Entry 5FGD (X-ray diffraction, 2.80 A resolution); this record covers chains I and Y of the 28 polymer chains in the assembly.

== Chain I ==
Molecule: Proteasome subunit beta type-3
Organism: Saccharomyces cerevisiae (strain ATCC 204508 / S288c)
Notes: EC 3.4.25.1
UniProt: P25451 (PSB3_YEAST); residues 0-204 here correspond to UniProt positions 1-205 (UniProt number = residue number + 1)
Amino-acid sequence (205 residues; row label = number of the first residue in the row; numbering starts at 0):
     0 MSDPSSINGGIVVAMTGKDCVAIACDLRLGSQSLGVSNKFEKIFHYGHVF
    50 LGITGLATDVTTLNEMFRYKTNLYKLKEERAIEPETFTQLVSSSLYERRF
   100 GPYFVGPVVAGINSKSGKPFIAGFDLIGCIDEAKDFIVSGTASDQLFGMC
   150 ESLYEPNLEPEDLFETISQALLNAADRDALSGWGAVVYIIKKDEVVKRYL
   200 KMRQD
Disordered / not traced: 0
Bound ions: Mg2+ site 1: Asp177, Ser180; Mg2+ site 2: Asp204 (shared with Ala165(Y), Asp168(Y), Ser171(Y) of chain Y)
Residues lining bound ligands: CARFILZOMIB, bound form (3BV; N-{(2S)-2-[(morpholin-4-ylacetyl)amino]-4-phenylbutanoyl}-L-leucyl-N-[(2R,3S,4S)-1,3-dihydroxy-2,6-dimethylheptan-4-yl]-L-phenylalaninamide): Ser4, Arg98, Asp124, Leu125, Ile126, Cys128
Swiss-Prot annotation at these positions:
  - modified residue: Ser30 (Phosphoserine)
  - cross-link: Lys69 (Glycyl lysine isopeptide (Lys-Gly) (interchain with G-Cter in ubiquitin))

== Chain Y ==
Molecule: Proteasome subunit beta type-5
Organism: Saccharomyces cerevisiae (strain ATCC 204508 / S288c)
Notes: EC 3.4.25.1
UniProt: P30656 (PSB5_YEAST); residues -3 to 212 here correspond to UniProt positions 72-287 (UniProt number = residue number + 75)
Amino-acid sequence (216 residues; row label = number of the first residue in the row; numbers below 1 keep their minus sign (Ile-3 is residue -3)):
    -3 IALGATTLAFRFQGGIIVAVDSRATAGNWVASQTVKKVIEINPFLLGTMA
    47 GGAADCQFWETWLGSQCRLHELREKERISVAAASKILSNLVYQYKGAGLS
    97 MGTMICGYTRKEGPTIYYVDSDGTRLKGDIFCVGSGQTFAYGVLDSNYKW
   147 DLSVEDALYLGKRSILAAAHRDAYSGGSVNLYHVTEDGWIYHGNHDVGEL
   197 FWKVKEEEGSFNNVIG
Differences from the reference sequence: engineered mutation Leu-1 (His74 in P30656), Ala1 (Thr76 in P30656)
Bound ions: Mg2+: Ala165, Asp168, Ser171 (shared with Asp204(I) of chain I)
What the authors report for this chain:
  - catalytic residues: Asp17, Lys33
  - catalytic residues: Gly47 (proposed by the authors, not directly observed)
  - mutagenesis - K33A: decreased catalytic activity
  - mutagenesis - D17N: decreased growth
  - mutagenesis - D17N: decreased catalytic activity on Suc-LLVY-AMC

== Interface between chain I and chain Y ==
Pairs across the interface (43):
  Arg27(I) with Ala169(Y)
  Ser32(I) with Arg167(Y); Asp168(Y); Ala169(Y), hydrogen bond (backbone-backbone); Tyr170(Y)
  Leu33(I) with Phe135(Y), hydrophobic; Arg167(Y)
  Gly34(I) with Arg167(Y), hydrogen bond (backbone-side chain)
  Val35(I) with Arg167(Y)
  Asn37(I) with Asn209(Y), hydrogen bond (side chain-backbone); Val210(Y)
  Lys38(I) with Asn209(Y), hydrogen bond (side chain-backbone)
  Gln144(I) with Trp25(Y)
  Asp175(I) with Gln29(Y), hydrogen bond (backbone-side chain)
  Arg176(I) with Trp25(Y); Val26(Y), hydrogen bond (side chain-backbone); Ala27(Y), hydrogen bond (side chain-backbone); Ser28(Y)
  Asp177(I) with Asn24(Y); Val26(Y)
  Ala178(I) with Asn24(Y), hydrogen bond (backbone-backbone); Val26(Y); Ala169(Y); Tyr170(Y), hydrophobic
  Leu179(I) with Asn24(Y); Tyr170(Y)
  Trp182(I) with His166(Y), hydrogen bond (side chain-backbone); Arg167(Y)
  Lys200(I) with Trp198(Y)
  Met201(I) with Trp198(Y)
  Arg202(I) with Gly173(Y), hydrogen bond (side chain-backbone); Asp192(Y), salt bridge; Gly194(Y)
  Gln203(I) with His166(Y), hydrogen bond (backbone-side chain); Phe197(Y); Trp198(Y); Val210(Y)
  Asp204(I) with Arg19(Y), salt bridge; Ala165(Y); Ser171(Y); Gly172(Y); Gly173(Y), hydrogen bond (side chain-backbone); Val193(Y)
Other interface residues (no listed pair), chain I (21 interface residues in all): Ser5, Gln31
Other interface residues (no listed pair), chain Y (25 interface residues in all): Ile211

== Summary ==
21 residues of chain I and 25 residues of chain Y are in contact; the contacts include 12 hydrogen bonds and 2
salt bridges. Polar pairs include Arg202(I)-Asp192(Y), Asp204(I)-Arg19(Y) and Gly34(I)-Arg167(Y). Chain I
binds CARFILZOMIB, bound form. From the paper: catalytic residues Asp17(Y), Lys33(Y) and Gly47(Y); K33A of
chain Y reduces catalytic activity.
Here chain I is Proteasome subunit beta type-3 and chain Y is Proteasome subunit beta type-5, both from
Saccharomyces cerevisiae (strain ATCC 204508 / S288c). Entry 5FGD (Yeast 20S proteasome beta5-H(-2)L-T1A
double mutant in complex with Carfilzomib) was determined by X-ray diffraction together with 5CZ4, 5CZ5, 5CZ6,
5CZ7, 5CZ8, 5CZ9 and 16 further entries from the same study.
